1IVS - chains C and A; structure by X-ray diffraction, 2.90 A resolution.

== Chain C ==
Molecule: tRNA (Val)
Sequence (75 nucleotides; row label = number of the first residue in the row):
   901 GGGCGGCUAGCUCAGCGGAAGAGCGCUCGCCUCACACGCGAGAGGUCGUA
   951 GGUUCAAGUCCUACGCCGCCCACCA

== Chain A ==
Protein: Valyl-tRNA synthetase
Organism: Thermus thermophilus
Notes: EC 6.1.1.9
UniProt: P96142 (SYV_THETH); numbering as in UniProt (aligned over 1-862)
Chain sequence (862 residues; numbered 1 to 862; the number before each row is that of its first residue):
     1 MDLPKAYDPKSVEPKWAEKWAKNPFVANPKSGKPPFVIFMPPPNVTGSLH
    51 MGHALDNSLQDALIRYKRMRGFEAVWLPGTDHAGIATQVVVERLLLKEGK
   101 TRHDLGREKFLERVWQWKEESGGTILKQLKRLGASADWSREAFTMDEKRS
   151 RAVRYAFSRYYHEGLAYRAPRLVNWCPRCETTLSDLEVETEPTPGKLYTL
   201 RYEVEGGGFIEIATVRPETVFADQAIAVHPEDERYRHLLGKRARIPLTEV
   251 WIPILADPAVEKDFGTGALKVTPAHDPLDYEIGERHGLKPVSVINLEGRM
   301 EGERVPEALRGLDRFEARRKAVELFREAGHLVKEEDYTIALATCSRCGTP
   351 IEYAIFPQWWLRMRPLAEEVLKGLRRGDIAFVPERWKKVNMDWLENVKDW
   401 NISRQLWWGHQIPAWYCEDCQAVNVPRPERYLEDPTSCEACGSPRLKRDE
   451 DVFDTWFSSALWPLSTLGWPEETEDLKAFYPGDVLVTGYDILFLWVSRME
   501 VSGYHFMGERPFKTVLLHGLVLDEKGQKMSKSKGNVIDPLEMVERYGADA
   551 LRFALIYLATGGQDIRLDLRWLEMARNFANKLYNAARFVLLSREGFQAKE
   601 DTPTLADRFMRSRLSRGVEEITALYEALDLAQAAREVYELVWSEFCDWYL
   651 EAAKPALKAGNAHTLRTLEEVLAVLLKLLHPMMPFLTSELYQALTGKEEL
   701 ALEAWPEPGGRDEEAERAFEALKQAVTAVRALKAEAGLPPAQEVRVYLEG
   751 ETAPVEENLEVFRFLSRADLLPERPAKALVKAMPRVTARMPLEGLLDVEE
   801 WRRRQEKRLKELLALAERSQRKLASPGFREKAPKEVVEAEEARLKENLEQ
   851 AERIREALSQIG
Residues lining bound ligands: TRNA (VAA; N-[valinyl]-n'-[adenosyl]-diaminosufone): Pro41, Pro42, Pro43, Asn44, His50, Gly52, His53, Leu55, Asp56, Asp81, Trp456, Ser459, Thr487, Gly488, Asp490, Ile491, Trp495, His518, Gly519, Leu520, Val521, Lys528, Met529
Swiss-Prot annotation at these positions:
  - region (Interaction with tRNA): Arg576 to Arg587, Cys646 to Glu651, Leu815 to Asn847
  - motif: Asn44 to His53 ('HIGH' region), Lys528 to Ser532 ('KMSKS' region)
  - binding site (L-valine): Pro42, Asn44, Asp81
  - binding site (AMP): His50, His53, Thr487, Gly488, Asp490, His518, Val521, Met529
  - binding site (Zn(2+)): Cys176, Cys179, Cys344, Cys347, Cys417, Cys420, Cys438, Cys441
  - binding site (ATP): Lys531
  - site: Arg570 (Interaction with tRNA)
  - mutagenesis: Arg216 (R216A: Decrease in posttransfer editing activity. No change in aminoacylation activity), Phe264 (F264A: Decrease in posttransfer editing activity. No change in aminoacylation activity), Lys270 (K270A: Strong decrease in posttransfer editing activity. Slight decrease in Val-tRNA(Val) formation, which could be due to deacylation of the synthesized Val-tRNA(Val)), Thr272 (T272A: Decrease in posttransfer editing activity. No change in aminoacylation activity), Asp276 (D276A: No change in aminoacylation and posttransfer editing activities), Asp279 (D279A: Strong decrease in posttransfer editing activity. No change in aminoacylation activity), Arg818 (R818A: Increase in KM for tRNA(Val), without change in kcat; when associated with A-843), Arg843 (R843A: Increase in KM for tRNA(Val), without change in kcat; when associated with A-818)
From the paper describing this entry:
  - binding site for tRNA (Val) (chain C): Ala6, Arg570, Arg576, Asn580, Lys581, Asn584, Arg587, Phe588, Cys646, Leu650, Glu651, Leu815, Arg818, Pro833, Val836, Arg843, Asn847
  - mutagenesis - R818A/R843A (21-fold): decreased binding to tRNA (Val) (chain C)
  - mutagenesis - R818A/R843A: unchanged catalytic activity with tRNA (Val) (chain C)
  - specificity-determining residues: Lys581, Glu651

== How chain C and chain A interact ==
Pairs across the interface - 82 pairs, chain C then chain A:
  C904(C) with Arg385(A), sugar contact
  G905(C) with Arg385(A), phosphate contact; Gln563(A), hydrogen bond to the sugar
  G906(C) with Gln563(A), sugar contact
  C911(C) with Arg570(A), hydrogen bond to the base
  U912(C) with Arg566(A), phosphate contact; Asp568(A), hydrogen bond to the sugar; Arg570(A), hydrogen bond to the sugar; Trp571(A), hydrogen bond to the sugar
  C913(C) with Arg566(A), salt bridge to the phosphate
  A914(C) with Thr560(A), hydrogen bond to the phosphate; Gln563(A), phosphate contact; Gln632(A), sugar contact; Arg635(A), hydrogen bond to the sugar
  G918(C) with Ala832(A), base contact; Pro833(A), base contact
  A919(C) with Arg818(A), hydrogen bond to the sugar; Val836(A), phosphate contact; Arg843(A), salt bridge to the phosphate; Asn847(A), base contact
  A920(C) with Arg818(A), salt bridge to the phosphate
  A922(C) with Tyr557(A), hydrogen bond to the sugar; Trp571(A), base contact
  G923(C) with Arg570(A), base contact; Trp571(A), sugar contact; Met574(A), sugar contact; Tyr638(A), sugar contact
  C924(C) with Arg570(A), hydrogen bond to the base
  G929(C) with Pro740(A), sugar contact
  C930(C) with Pro740(A), sugar contact
  U932(C) with Arg767(A), sugar contact
  A934(C) with Lys581(A), base contact; Asn584(A), hydrogen bond to the sugar; Ala585(A), hydrogen bond to the base; Arg587(A), hydrogen bond to the sugar; Phe588(A), sugar contact; Cys646(A), hydrogen bond to the base; Leu650(A), base contact; Glu651(A), hydrogen bond to the base; Lys654(A), salt bridge to the phosphate
  C935(C) with Lys5(A), sugar contact; Lys581(A), hydrogen bond to the base; Asn584(A), hydrogen bond to the sugar; Glu651(A), base contact
  C937(C) with Ala6(A), base contact; Arg576(A), hydrogen bond to the base; Asn577(A), sugar contact; Asn580(A), base contact
  G938(C) with Asn577(A), hydrogen bond to the phosphate; Lys581(A), phosphate contact
  C939(C) with Lys581(A), salt bridge to the phosphate; Trp642(A), hydrogen bond to the phosphate; Asp647(A), phosphate contact
  G940(C) with Asp647(A), phosphate contact; Arg730(A), phosphate contact
  A941(C) with Thr727(A), phosphate contact; Arg730(A), sugar contact; Ala731(A), phosphate contact; Ala734(A), sugar contact; Arg804(A), sugar contact
  G942(C) with Arg804(A), sugar contact
  A943(C) with Lys807(A), salt bridge to the phosphate
  C955(C) with Ser825(A), sugar contact; Pro826(A), sugar contact; Gly827(A), sugar contact; Phe828(A), base contact; Lys831(A), hydrogen bond to the base; Ala832(A), base contact
  C970(C) with Phe493(A), sugar contact
  C973(C) with Leu278(A), base contact; Glu281(A), hydrogen bond to the base
  C974(C) with Glu261(A), base contact; Phe264(A), base contact
  A975(C) with Ala213(A), hydrogen bond to the sugar; Thr214(A), hydrogen bond to the sugar; Val215(A), hydrogen bond to the phosphate; Glu261(A), hydrogen bond to the base; Phe264(A), phosphate contact; Leu269(A), base contact; Leu278(A), base contact; Tyr337(A), hydrogen bond to the phosphate; Ala340(A), phosphate contact
Also at the interface, not in a pair above, chain C (33 interface residues in all): C933, G944, C971
Also at the interface, not in a pair above, chain A (73 interface residues in all): Tyr7, Arg216, Ala259, Val260, Thr266, Ala268, Ile339, Leu558, Lys658, Glu735, Pro739, Lys781, Leu815, Ser819, Glu840

== Overview ==
Chain C and chain A form an interface of 33 and 73 residues respectively, with 27 hydrogen bonds and 6 salt
bridges. Polar contacts include C911(C)-Arg570(A), C924(C)-Arg570(A) and A934(C)-Ala585(A). From the paper: a
binding site for tRNA (Val) (chain C) at Ala6(A), Arg570(A) and Arg576(A) among others; R818A/R843A of chain A
reduce binding to tRNA (Val) (chain C).
Here chain C is tRNA (Val) and chain A is Valyl-tRNA synthetase (Thermus thermophilus). Entry 1IVS (Crystal
structure of thermus thermophilus valyl-tRNA synthetase complexed with trna(val) and valyl-adenylate analogue)
was determined by X-ray diffraction (same publication as 1IYW).
